3JQP - chains A and B; structure by X-ray diffraction, 3.00 A resolution.

# Chain A (and B)
Name: Ferredoxin NADP reductase
From: Plasmodium falciparum
Notes: EC 1.18.1.2; fragment: residues in UNP 56-371; chain B of this document is another copy of the same molecule, construct and numbering; everything in this record applies to it too
UniProt: C6KT68 (C6KT68_PLAF7); residues 1-316 here correspond to UniProt positions 56-371 (UniProt number = residue number + 55)
Chain sequence (316 residues; row label = number of the first residue in the row):
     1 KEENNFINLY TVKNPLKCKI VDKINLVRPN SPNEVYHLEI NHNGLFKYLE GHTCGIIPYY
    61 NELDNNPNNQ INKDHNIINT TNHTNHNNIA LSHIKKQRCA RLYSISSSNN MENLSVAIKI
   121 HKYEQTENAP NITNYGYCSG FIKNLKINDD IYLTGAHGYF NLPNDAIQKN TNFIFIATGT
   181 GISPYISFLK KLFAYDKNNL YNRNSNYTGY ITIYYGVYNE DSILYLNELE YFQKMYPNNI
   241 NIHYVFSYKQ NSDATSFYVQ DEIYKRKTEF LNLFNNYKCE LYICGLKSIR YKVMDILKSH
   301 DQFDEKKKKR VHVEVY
Disordered / not traced: 1-4, 62-95, 126-132, 201-202, 301-303 (chain B: 1-2, 62-93, 125-130, 250-254, 299-303)
Differences from the reference sequence: engineered mutation L286 (His341 in C6KT68)
Residues lining bound ligands:
  - adenosine-2'-5'-diphosphate (A2P), molecule 1: N33, K119, T178, G179, G216, V217, Y218, S247, Y258, Q260, L286, S288, I289
  - adenosine-2'-5'-diphosphate (A2P), molecule 2: Y258, K287, S288
  - FAD (flavin-adenine dinucleotide), molecule 1: T53, R101, L102, Y103, S104, A117, I118, K119, H121, K122, Y123, G136, Y137, C138, S139, T180, S183, E314, Y316
  - FAD, molecule 2: L102, E314, V315, Y316

# Interface between chain A and chain B
Inter-chain disulfides: C99(A)-C99(B)
Pairs across the interface (31):
  K13(A) with K95(B)
  P32(A) with Y291(B)
  Q97(A) with C99(B)
  R98(A) with C99(B)
  C99(A) with R98(B); C99(B), disulfide
  E124(A) with R290(B), salt bridge; V313(B)
  Q125(A) with Y159(B)
  Y218(A) with Y291(B)
  Q250(A) with K292(B), hydrogen bond (backbone-side chain)
  N251(A) with K292(B), hydrogen bond (backbone-side chain)
  S252(A) with Y264(B); K292(B), hydrogen bond (backbone-side chain)
  D253(A) with Y264(B), hydrogen bond (backbone-side chain)
  A254(A) with K292(B), hydrogen bond (backbone-side chain)
  T255(A) with T255(B); S256(B); F257(B); D261(B)
  S256(A) with S256(B), hydrogen bond (backbone-backbone); D261(B), hydrogen bond
  Y258(A) with S256(B); Y258(B), hydrophobic
  D261(A) with T255(B); S256(B), hydrogen bond
  R290(A) with E124(B), salt bridge
  Y291(A) with P32(B)
  K292(A) with K249(B); T255(B); S256(B)
Interface residues without a listed pair, chain A (29 interface residues in all): V12, N33, R101, F257, Q260, K287, S288, V313, V315
Interface residues without a listed pair, chain B (25 interface residues in all): I94, K96, R101, Y218, Q260, L286, K287, S288

# Overview
The interface between chain A and chain B involves 29 residues on one side and 25 on the other; the contacts
include 1 disulfide bond, 8 hydrogen bonds and 2 salt bridges. Polar contacts include E124(A)-R290(B),
Q250(A)-K292(B) and N251(A)-K292(B).
Both chains are Ferredoxin NADP reductase (Plasmodium falciparum). Entry 3JQP (Crystal structure of the H286L
mutant of Ferredoxin-NADP+ reductase from Plasmodium falciparum with 2'P-AMP) was determined by X-ray
diffraction (same publication as 3JQQ and 3JQR).
